PDB entry 2UXD | X-ray diffraction, 3.20 A resolution | chains A and I of the 23 polymer chains in the assembly

# Chain A
Molecule: 16S ribosomal RNA
Organism: Thermus thermophilus
Sequence (1523 nucleotides; row label = number of the first residue in the row; note: 57 numbers in that range are skipped by the numbering (no residue carries them; nothing is unmodelled there); a row labelled like 76A-76B holds insertion residues (76A, then the next letters in order); numbering starts at 0):
     0 UUUG
    4A U
     5 UGGAGAGUUUGAUCCUGGCUCAGGGUGAACGCUGGCGGCGUGCCUAAGAC
    55 AUGCAAGUCGUGCGGG
    73 C
    76 C
76A-76B GC
    77 GGGGUUUU
    88 ACUCCG
    95 UGGUC
   101 AGCGGCGGACGGGUGAGUAACGCGUGGGU
  129A G
   130 ACCUACCCGGAAGAGGGGGACAACCCGGGGAAACUCGGGCUAAUCCCCCA
   180 UGUGGACCCGC
190A-190L CCCUUGGGGUGU
   191 GUCCAAAGGGCUUU
   216 GCCCGCUUCCGGAUGGGCCCGCGUCCCAUCAGCUAGUUGGUGGGGUAAUG
   266 GCCCACCAAGGCGACGACGGGUAGCCGGUCUGAGAGGAUGGCCGGCCACA
   316 GGGGCACUGAGACACGGGCCCCACUCCUACGGGAGGCAGCAGUUAGGAAU
   366 CUUCCGCAAUGGGCGCAAGCCUGACGGAGCGACGCCGCUUGGAGGAAGAA
   416 GCCCUUCGGGGUGUAAACUCCUGA
   441 ACCCGGGACGAAACCCCCGAC
   474 G
474A-474B AG
   475 GGGACUGACGGUACCGGG
   494 GUA
  497D A
   498 UAGCGCCGGCCAACUCCGUGCCAGCAGCCGCGGUAAUACGGAGGGCGCGA
   548 GCGUUACCCGGAUUCACUGGGCGUAAAGGGCGUGUAGGCGGCCUGGGGCG
   598 UCCCAUGUGAAAGACCACGGCUCAACCGUGGGGGAGCGUGGGAUACGCUC
   648 AGGCUAGACGGUGGGAGAGGGUGGUGGAAUUCCCGGAGUAGCGGUGAAAU
   698 GCGCAGAUACCGGGAGGAACGCCGAUGGCGAAGGCAGCCACCUGGUCCAC
   748 CCGUGACGCUGAGGCGCGAAAGCGUGGGGAGCAAACCGGAUUAGAUACCC
   798 GGGUAGUCCACGCCCUAAACGAUGCGCGCUAGGUCUCUGGGUCU
   848 CCUGGGGGCCGAAGCUAACGCGUUAAGCGCGCCGCCUGGGGAGUACGGCC
   898 GCAAGGCUGAAACUCAAAGGAAUUGACGGGGGCCCGCACAAGCGGUGGAG
   948 CAUGUGGUUUAAUUCGAAGCAACGCGAAGAACCUUACCAGGCCUUGACAU
   998 GCUA
 1001A G
  1002 GGAAA
 1006A C
  1007 CCGGGUGAAAGCCUGGGGUGCCCC
1030A-1030D GCGA
  1031 GGGGAGCCCUAGCACAGGUGCUGCAUGGCCGUCGUCAGCUCGUGCCGUGA
  1081 GGUGUUGGGUUAAGUCCCGCAACGAGCGCAACCCCCGCCGUUAGUUGCCA
  1131 GCGGUUCGGCCGGGCACUCUAACGGGACUGCCCGCG
  1168 A
 1168A A
  1169 A
  1171 GCGGGAGGAAGGAGGGGACGACGUCUGGUCAGCAUGGCCCUUACGGCCUG
  1221 GGCGACACACGUGCUACAAUGCCCACUACAAAGCGAUGCCACCCGGCAAC
  1271 GGGGAGCUAAUCGCAAAAAGGUGGGCCCAGUUCGGAUUGGGGUCUGCAAC
  1321 CCGACCCCAUGAAGCCGGAAUCGCUAGUAAUCGCGGAUCAGCC
 1363A A
  1364 UGCCGCGGUGAAUACGUUCCCGGGCCUUGUACACACCGCCCGUCACGCCA
  1414 UGGGAGCGGGCUCUACCCGAAGUCGCCGGG
  1446 AG
  1452 C
  1459 C
1459A-1459G UACGGGC
  1460 AGGCGCCGAGGGUAGGGCCCGUGACUGGGGCGAAGUCGUAACAAGGUAGC
  1510 UGUACCGGAAGGUGCGGCUGGAUCAC
 1536C C
  1537 UCCUUUCU
Unresolved in the structure: 0-3, 4A, 76A-76B, 95, 129A, 190A-190L, 441, 459, 474A-474B, 478, 497D, 1168A, 1459A-1459G, 1535, 1536C, 1537-1538
Bound ions: Mg2+ site 1: U12, G21; Mg2+ site 2 near G21 (its only coordinating residue here); Mg2+ site 3: G107, A325; Mg2+ site 4: C121, G124, U125, G236; Mg2+ site 5 near G126 (its only coordinating residue here); Mg2+ site 6: U182, G183; K+ site 1: G293, U304, G305; K+ site 2 near G297 (its only coordinating residue here); Mg2+ site 7 near G324 (its only coordinating residue here); Mg2+ site 8 near C352 (its only coordinating residue here); Mg2+ site 9 near G362 (its only coordinating residue here); Mg2+ site 10: A509, A510; 25 more Mg2+ sites not listed
Ligand contacts: paromomycin (PAR): G1405, U1406, C1407, A1408, C1409, C1490, G1491, A1492, A1493, G1494, U1495, C1496

# Chain I
Name: Ribosomal protein S9
Organism: Thermus thermophilus
UniProt: P80374 (RS9_THET8); residue numbers follow UniProt; this construct covers 1-128
Amino-acid sequence (128 residues; row label = number of the first residue in the row):
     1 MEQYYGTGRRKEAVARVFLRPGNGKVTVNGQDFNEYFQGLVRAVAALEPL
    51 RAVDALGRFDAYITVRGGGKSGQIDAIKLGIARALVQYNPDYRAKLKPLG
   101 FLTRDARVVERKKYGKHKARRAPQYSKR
Unresolved in the structure: 1
Construct notes: conflict Arg58 (His in P80374)

# Chain A / chain I interface
Contacting residue pairs - 115 pairs, chain A then chain I:
  G942(A) - Gln124(I)  hydrogen bond to the base
  U943(A) - Gln124(I)  sugar contact
  G966(A) - Arg128(I)  hydrogen bond to the sugar
  C967(A) - Arg128(I)  hydrogen bond to the sugar
  A968(A) - Arg128(I)  salt bridge to the phosphate
  C970(A) - Ser126(I)  hydrogen bond to the base
  C1116(A) - Val108(I)  sugar contact
  G1117(A) - Arg104(I)  hydrogen bond to the phosphate
  C1118(A) - Arg9(I)  salt bridge to the phosphate
  C1118(A) - Arg83(I)  hydrogen bond to the phosphate
  C1118(A) - Arg104(I)  salt bridge to the phosphate
  C1119(A) - Arg9(I)  salt bridge to the phosphate
  C1119(A) - Arg83(I)  salt bridge to the phosphate
  G1127(A) - Arg16(I)  hydrogen bond to the sugar
  G1127(A) - Arg66(I)  hydrogen bond to the phosphate
  C1128(A) - Arg16(I)  sugar contact
  C1128(A) - Arg66(I)  salt bridge to the phosphate
  C1129(A) - Phe18(I)  phosphate contact
  C1129(A) - Tyr62(I)  hydrogen bond to the phosphate
  A1130(A) - Gln3(I)  hydrogen bond to the sugar
  A1130(A) - Phe18(I)  sugar contact
  A1130(A) - Arg20(I)  salt bridge to the phosphate
  A1130(A) - Tyr62(I)  sugar contact
  C1147(A) - Tyr5(I)  hydrogen bond to the sugar
  C1147(A) - Thr7(I)  phosphate contact
  C1147(A) - Arg16(I)  hydrogen bond to the base
  U1148(A) - Tyr5(I)  sugar contact
  U1148(A) - Thr7(I)  hydrogen bond to the phosphate
  U1148(A) - Arg9(I)  salt bridge to the phosphate
  U1148(A) - Val14(I)  phosphate contact
  C1149(A) - Arg9(I)  salt bridge to the phosphate
  C1149(A) - Val14(I)  phosphate contact
  G1178(A) - Lys97(I)  phosphate contact
  A1179(A) - Arg93(I)  salt bridge to the phosphate
  A1179(A) - Lys97(I)  salt bridge to the phosphate
  A1179(A) - Leu102(I)  sugar contact
  A1179(A) - Thr103(I)  phosphate contact
  A1179(A) - Arg104(I)  sugar contact
  A1180(A) - Lys97(I)  salt bridge to the phosphate
  A1180(A) - Thr103(I)  hydrogen bond to the phosphate
  G1186(A) - Glu110(I)  sugar contact
  G1186(A) - Lys113(I)  sugar contact
  G1186(A) - Arg120(I)  salt bridge to the phosphate
  G1187(A) - Arg111(I)  hydrogen bond to the sugar
  G1187(A) - Lys113(I)  phosphate contact
  A1188(A) - Tyr114(I)  hydrogen bond to the phosphate
  G1231(A) - Ser126(I)  phosphate contact
  U1232(A) - Gln124(I)  hydrogen bond to the phosphate
  U1232(A) - Tyr125(I)  phosphate contact
  U1232(A) - Ser126(I)  phosphate contact
  G1233(A) - His117(I)  salt bridge to the phosphate
  G1233(A) - Pro123(I)  phosphate contact
  G1233(A) - Gln124(I)  hydrogen bond to the phosphate
  A1248(A) - Tyr36(I)  sugar contact
  A1248(A) - Lys70(I)  sugar contact
  C1249(A) - Tyr36(I)  sugar contact
  C1249(A) - Gly68(I)  hydrogen bond to the sugar
  C1249(A) - Gly69(I)  sugar contact
  C1249(A) - Lys70(I)  sugar contact
  C1249(A) - Gln73(I)  hydrogen bond to the sugar
  A1250(A) - Glu12(I)  sugar contact
  A1250(A) - Gly67(I)  sugar contact
  A1250(A) - Gly68(I)  hydrogen bond to the phosphate
  A1251(A) - Glu12(I)  sugar contact
  A1251(A) - Gly68(I)  phosphate contact
  G1290(A) - Leu40(I)  sugar contact
  G1291(A) - Gln38(I)  sugar contact
  G1291(A) - Gly39(I)  phosphate contact
  U1341(A) - Lys127(I)  hydrogen bond to the sugar
  C1342(A) - Gln124(I)  sugar contact
  C1342(A) - Tyr125(I)  phosphate contact
  G1343(A) - Arg121(I)  sugar contact
  G1343(A) - Ala122(I)  hydrogen bond to the sugar
  G1343(A) - Tyr125(I)  hydrogen bond to the phosphate
  C1344(A) - Lys116(I)  salt bridge to the phosphate
  C1344(A) - Arg120(I)  sugar contact
  U1345(A) - Arg120(I)  salt bridge to the phosphate
  A1346(A) - Arg120(I)  salt bridge to the phosphate
  G1347(A) - Arg10(I)  hydrogen bond to the base
  G1347(A) - Arg107(I)  hydrogen bond to the base
  G1347(A) - Val108(I)  sugar contact
  G1347(A) - Val109(I)  phosphate contact
  G1347(A) - Glu110(I)  hydrogen bond to the phosphate
  U1348(A) - Glu110(I)  hydrogen bond to the phosphate
  U1348(A) - Lys118(I)  phosphate contact
  U1348(A) - Arg120(I)  phosphate contact
  A1349(A) - Lys118(I)  salt bridge to the phosphate
  A1349(A) - Arg120(I)  hydrogen bond to the phosphate
  A1349(A) - Arg121(I)  hydrogen bond to the phosphate
  A1350(A) - Lys118(I)  salt bridge to the phosphate
  A1350(A) - Arg121(I)  salt bridge to the phosphate
  U1351(A) - Lys118(I)  base contact
  C1366(A) - His117(I)  salt bridge to the phosphate
  C1367(A) - Lys112(I)  salt bridge to the phosphate
  C1367(A) - Tyr114(I)  phosphate contact
  C1367(A) - Gly115(I)  hydrogen bond to the phosphate
  C1367(A) - Lys116(I)  phosphate contact
  G1368(A) - Arg111(I)  salt bridge to the phosphate
  G1368(A) - Lys112(I)  salt bridge to the phosphate
  G1368(A) - Lys113(I)  phosphate contact
  G1368(A) - Tyr114(I)  phosphate contact
  C1369(A) - Arg111(I)  phosphate contact
  C1369(A) - Lys112(I)  hydrogen bond to the phosphate
  G1370(A) - Glu12(I)  phosphate contact
  G1371(A) - Lys11(I)  phosphate contact
  G1371(A) - Gly68(I)  sugar contact
  G1371(A) - Gly69(I)  phosphate contact
  U1372(A) - Lys11(I)  salt bridge to the phosphate
  U1372(A) - Gly69(I)  phosphate contact
  U1372(A) - Lys70(I)  phosphate contact
  U1372(A) - Ser71(I)  hydrogen bond to the phosphate
  U1372(A) - Gly72(I)  hydrogen bond to the phosphate
  G1373(A) - Lys11(I)  hydrogen bond to the base
  G1373(A) - Ser71(I)  hydrogen bond to the phosphate
  G1373(A) - Val109(I)  base contact
Interface residues without a listed pair, chain A (57 interface residues in all): G941, G1131, A1146, G1184, U1292, A1340
Interface residues without a listed pair, chain I (55 interface residues in all): Arg42, Thr64, Ala106, Ala119

# Overview
Chain A and chain I form an interface of 57 and 55 residues respectively; the contacts include 36 hydrogen
bonds and 25 salt bridges. Among the polar pairs are G942(A)-Gln124(I), C970(A)-Ser126(I) and
C1147(A)-Arg16(I). Chain A binds paromomycin. U12(A) and G21(A) coordinate Mg2+ site 1.
Chain A is 16S ribosomal RNA and chain I is Ribosomal protein S9, both from Thermus thermophilus; the
structure, Crystal structure of an extended tRNA anticodon stem loop in complex with its cognate mRNA CGGG
..., was determined by X-ray diffraction (same publication as 2UXB and 2UXC).
